9QAJ - chains B and J of the 14 polymer chains in the assembly; structure by electron microscopy, 2.95 A resolution.

Chain B:
Name: Histone H4
Source organism: Xenopus laevis
UniProtKB: P62799 (H4_XENLA); residues 1-102 here correspond to UniProt positions 2-103 (UniProt number = residue number + 1)
Chain sequence (102 residues; row label = number of the first residue in the row):
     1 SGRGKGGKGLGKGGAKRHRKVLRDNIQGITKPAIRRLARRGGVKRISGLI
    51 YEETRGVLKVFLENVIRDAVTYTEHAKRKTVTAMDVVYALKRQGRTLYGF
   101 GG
Unresolved in the structure: 1-23
Swiss-Prot annotation at these positions:
  - DNA-binding region: Lys16 to Lys20
  - modified residue: Ser1 (N-acetylserine), Arg3 (Asymmetric dimethylarginine), Lys5 (N6-(2-hydroxyisobutyryl)lysine), Lys8 (N6-(2-hydroxyisobutyryl)lysine), Lys12 (N6-(2-hydroxyisobutyryl)lysine), Lys16 (N6-(2-hydroxyisobutyryl)lysine), Lys20 (N6,N6,N6-trimethyllysine), Lys31 (N6-(2-hydroxyisobutyryl)lysine), Lys44 (N6-(2-hydroxyisobutyryl)lysine), Ser47 (Phosphoserine), Tyr51 (Phosphotyrosine), Lys59 (N6-(2-hydroxyisobutyryl)lysine), Lys77 (N6-(2-hydroxyisobutyryl)lysine), Lys79 (N6-(2-hydroxyisobutyryl)lysine), Tyr88 (Phosphotyrosine), Lys91 (N6-(2-hydroxyisobutyryl)lysine)
  - cross-link (Glycyl lysine isopeptide (Lys-Gly)): Lys31 (interchain with G-Cter in UFM1), Lys91 (interchain with G-Cter in ubiquitin)

Chain J:
Molecule: 601 DNA
Source organism: Homo sapiens
Sequence (145 nucleotides; row label = number of the first residue in the row; numbers below 1 keep their minus sign (DA-72 is residue -72)):
   -72 ATCAGAATCCCGGTGCCGAGGCCGCTCAATTGGTCGTAGACAGCTCTAGC
   -22 ACCGCTTAAACGCACGTACGCGCTGTCCCCCGCGTTTTAACCGCCAAGGG
    28 GATTACTCCCTAGTCTCCAGGCACGTGTCAGATATATACATCGAT

Chain B / chain J interface:
Residue-residue contacts (11; chain B residue first):
  Arg35(B) - DC8(J)  salt bridge to the phosphate
  Arg45(B) - DC7(J)  sugar contact
  Arg45(B) - DC8(J)  phosphate contact
  Ile46(B) - DC7(J)  sugar contact
  Ile46(B) - DC8(J)  hydrogen bond to the phosphate
  Ser47(B) - DC7(J)  hydrogen bond to the phosphate
  Gly48(B) - DC7(J)  hydrogen bond to the phosphate
  Arg78(B) - DG28(J)  phosphate contact
  Lys79(B) - DG27(J)  phosphate contact
  Lys79(B) - DG28(J)  hydrogen bond to the phosphate
  Thr80(B) - DG28(J)  hydrogen bond to the phosphate
Interface residues without a listed pair, chain B (10 interface residues in all): Arg39, Lys44

Overview:
10 residues of chain B face 4 of chain J across their interface, with 5 hydrogen bonds and 1 salt bridge.
Among the polar pairs are Ile46(B)-DC8(J), Ser47(B)-DC7(J) and Gly48(B)-DC7(J). From UniProt: a DNA-binding
region on chain B.
Chain B is Histone H4 (Xenopus laevis) and chain J is 601 DNA (Homo sapiens); the structure, Structure of the
nucleosome-bound human BCL7A, was determined by electron microscopy.
